Entry 8FS7 (electron microscopy, 2.85 A resolution); this record covers chains F and G of the 11 polymer chains in the assembly.

[Chain F]
Molecule: DNA damage checkpoint control protein MEC3
From: Saccharomyces cerevisiae
UniProtKB: Q02574 (MEC3_YEAST); numbering as in UniProt (aligned over 1-474)
Amino-acid sequence (474 residues; each row starts with the number of its first residue):
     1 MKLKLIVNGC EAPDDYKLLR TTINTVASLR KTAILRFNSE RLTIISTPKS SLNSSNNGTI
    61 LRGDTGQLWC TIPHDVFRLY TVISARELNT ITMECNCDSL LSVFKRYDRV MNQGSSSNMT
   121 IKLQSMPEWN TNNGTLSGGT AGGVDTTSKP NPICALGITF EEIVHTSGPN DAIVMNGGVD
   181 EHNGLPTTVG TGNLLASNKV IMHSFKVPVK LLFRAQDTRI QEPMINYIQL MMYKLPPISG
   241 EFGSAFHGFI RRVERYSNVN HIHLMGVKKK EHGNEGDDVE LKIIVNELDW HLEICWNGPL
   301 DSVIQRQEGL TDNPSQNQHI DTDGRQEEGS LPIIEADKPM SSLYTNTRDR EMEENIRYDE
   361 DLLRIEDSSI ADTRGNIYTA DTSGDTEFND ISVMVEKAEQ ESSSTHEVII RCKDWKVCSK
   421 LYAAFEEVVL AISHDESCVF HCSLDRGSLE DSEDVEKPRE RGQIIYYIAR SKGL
Not modelled in the structure: 50-63, 126-151, 166-197, 269-278, 305-403, 448-458
Curated features (UniProtKB/Swiss-Prot):
  - modified residue: S452 (Phosphoserine)

[Chain G]
Molecule: DNA damage checkpoint control protein RAD17
From: Saccharomyces cerevisiae
UniProtKB: A0A8H4BW58 (A0A8H4BW58_YEASX); residue numbers follow UniProt; this construct covers 1-401
Amino-acid sequence (401 residues; each row starts with the number of its first residue):
     1 MRINSELANK FSASTVHLEH ITTALSCLTP FGSKDDVLIF IDADGLSFVR ENNHVIKIQL
    61 LLSRELFMSY SYRNETEDHM KLCVKINHIL DSVSVMNRNS DDIVECTLSY DGHGSPFVLI
   121 FEDSFISERV EYSTYLIKDF DTNGLELDRE RISFEAIIKG EALHSALKDL KEIGCKECYV
   181 YAKTEANDEN VFALISKSQL GFSKIKLPSN RSILEKLQVF DGDSTTVIDG FAVIGFFDFT
   241 SFDKIRKSTK IASKVLFRMD VHGVLSVNIL SQTDDVIITD TTRPSNNRPG SIRQLQLPKD
   301 YPGIVIEVCM LEKESIDEAA QTEIELLMET NELGNRNSFK KSTIRKRYGT DKGNETSNDN
   361 LLQLNGKKIK LPSEEENNKN RESEDEENHC KYPTKDIPIF F
Not modelled in the structure: 1-8, 138-143, 273-296, 331-401

[How chain F and chain G interact]
Residue-residue contacts - 45 pairs, chain F then chain G:
  F242(F) with F125(G), hydrophobic
  A245(F) with F125(G), hydrophobic; I126(G)
  F249(F) with I126(G)
  R252(F) with V95(G); I126(G); E128(G), salt bridge
  R255(F) with D91(G), hydrogen bond (side chain-backbone); S92(G), hydrogen bond (side chain-backbone); S94(G); V95(G); E128(G), salt bridge
  Y256(F) with D91(G); S92(G); E128(G), hydrogen bond; V130(G)
  S257(F) with D91(G), hydrogen bond (backbone-side chain)
  N258(F) with K34(G), hydrogen bond; N87(G), hydrogen bond; H88(G)
  D289(F) with Y132(G); S133(G), hydrogen bond (backbone-backbone); Y135(G), hydrogen bond
  W290(F) with H88(G); E131(G); Y132(G), hydrophobic
  H291(F) with R129(G); V130(G); E131(G), hydrogen bond (backbone-backbone)
  L292(F) with E128(G); R129(G); V130(G), hydrophobic
  E293(F) with S127(G); E128(G); R129(G), hydrogen bond (backbone-backbone)
  I294(F) with I126(G), hydrophobic; S127(G)
  C295(F) with I126(G); S127(G), hydrogen bond (backbone-backbone)
  W296(F) with F125(G); I126(G), hydrophobic
  N297(F) with F125(G), hydrogen bond (backbone-backbone); I126(G); S127(G), hydrogen bond
  G298(F) with F125(G), hydrogen bond (backbone-backbone)
Also at the interface, not in a pair above, chain F (20 interface residues in all): S244, G248
Also at the interface, not in a pair above, chain G (20 interface residues in all): K85, N99, D123

[Overview]
The chain F/chain G interface involves 20 residues from each chain, with 14 hydrogen bonds and 2 salt bridges.
Polar pairs include R252(F)-E128(G), R255(F)-E128(G) and R255(F)-D91(G).
Chain F is DNA damage checkpoint control protein MEC3 and chain G is DNA damage checkpoint control protein
RAD17, both from Saccharomyces cerevisiae; the structure, Structure of S. cerevisiae Rad24-RFC loading the
9-1-1 clamp onto a 10-nt gapped DNA in step ..., was determined by electron microscopy (same publication as
8FS3, 8FS4, 8FS5, 8FS6 and 8FS8).
